8R6O - chains C and D of the 6 polymer chains in the assembly; structure by X-ray diffraction, 2.20 A resolution.

# Chain C
Name: Detyrosinated tubulin alpha-1B chain
Source organism: Bos taurus
UniProtKB: P81947 (TBA1B_BOVIN); residue numbers follow UniProt; this construct covers 1-451
Amino-acid sequence (451 residues; numbered 1 to 451; the number before each row is that of its first residue):
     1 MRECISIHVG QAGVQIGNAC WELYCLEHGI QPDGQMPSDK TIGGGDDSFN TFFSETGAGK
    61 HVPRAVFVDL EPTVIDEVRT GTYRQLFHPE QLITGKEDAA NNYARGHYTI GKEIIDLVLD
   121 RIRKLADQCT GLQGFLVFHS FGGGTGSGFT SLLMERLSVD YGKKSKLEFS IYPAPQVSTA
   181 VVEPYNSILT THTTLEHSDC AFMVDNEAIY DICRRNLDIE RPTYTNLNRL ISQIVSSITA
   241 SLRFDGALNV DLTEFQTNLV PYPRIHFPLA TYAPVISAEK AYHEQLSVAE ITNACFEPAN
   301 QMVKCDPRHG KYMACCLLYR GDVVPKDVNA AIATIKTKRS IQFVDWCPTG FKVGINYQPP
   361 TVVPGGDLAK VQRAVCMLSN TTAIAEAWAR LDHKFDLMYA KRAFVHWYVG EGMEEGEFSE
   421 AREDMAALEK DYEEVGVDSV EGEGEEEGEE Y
Unresolved in the structure: 441-451
Bound ions: Ca2+: Asp39, Thr41, Gly44, Glu55
Residues lining bound ligands:
  - GTP (guanosine-5'-triphosphate): Gly10, Gln11, Ala12, Gln15, Ile16, Asp69, Asp98, Ala99, Ala100, Asn101, Ser140, Gly142, Gly143, Gly144, Thr145, Gly146, Ile171, Pro173, Val177, Ser178, Thr179, Glu183, Asn206, Tyr224, Leu227, Asn228, Ile231
  - RME (N6-(4-methylpyridin-2-yl)-N2-(2-morpholinoethyl)-3-nitropyridine-2,6-diamine): Asn101, Thr179, Ala180, Val181
From the paper describing this entry:
  - binding site for RME: Thr179

# Chain D
Name: Tubulin beta-2B chain
Source organism: Bos taurus
UniProtKB: Q6B856 (TBB2B_BOVIN); the author numbering skips numbers that UniProt does not, so the offset changes along the chain: 1-42 = UniProt 1-42; 45-360 = UniProt 43-358; 369-455 = UniProt 359-445
Amino-acid sequence (445 residues; each row starts with the number of its first residue; note: 10 numbers in that range are skipped by the numbering (no residue carries them; nothing is unmodelled there)):
     1 MREIVHIQAG QCGNQIGAKF WEVISDEHGI DPTGSYHGDS DL
    45 QLERINVYYN EATGNKYVPR AILVDLEPGT MDSVRSGPFG QIFRPDNFVF GQSGAGNNWA
   105 KGHYTEGAEL VDSVLDVVRK ESESCDCLQG FQLTHSLGGG TGSGMGTLLI SKIREEYPDR
   165 IMNTFSVMPS PKVSDTVVEP YNATLSVHQL VENTDETYCI DNEALYDICF RTLKLTTPTY
   225 GDLNHLVSAT MSGVTTCLRF PGQLNADLRK LAVNMVPFPR LHFFMPGFAP LTSRGSQQYR
   285 ALTVPELTQQ MFDSKNMMAA CDPRHGRYLT VAAIFRGRMS MKEVDEQMLN VQNKNSSYFV
   345 EWIPNNVKTA VCDIPP
   369 RGLKMSATFI GNSTAIQELF KRISEQFTAM FRRKAFLHWY TGEGMDEMEF TEAESNMNDL
   429 VSEYQQYQDA TADEQGEFEE EEGEDEA
Unresolved in the structure: 277-285, 442-455
Bound ions: Mg2+: Gln11 (together with GDP)
Residues lining bound ligands:
  - GDP (guanosine-5'-diphosphate): Gly10, Gln11, Cys12, Gln15, Ile16, Ala99, Asn101, Ser140, Gly142, Gly143, Gly144, Thr145, Gly146, Val171, Pro173, Val177, Ser178, Glu183, Asn206, Leu209, Tyr224, Leu227, Asn228
  - RME (N6-(4-methylpyridin-2-yl)-N2-(2-morpholinoethyl)-3-nitropyridine-2,6-diamine): Tyr202, Val238, Cys241, Leu248, Ala250, Asp251, Lys254, Leu255, Asn258, Met259, Thr314, Val315, Ala316, Ile318, Asn349, Asn350, Val351, Lys352, Ile378
Curated features (UniProtKB/Swiss-Prot):
  - motif: Met1 to Ile4 (MREI motif)
  - binding site (GTP): Gln11, Glu71, Ser140, Gly144, Thr145, Gly146, Asn206, Asn228
  - binding site (Mg(2+)): Glu71
  - modified residue: Ser40 (Phosphoserine), Thr57 (Phosphothreonine), Lys60 (N6-acetyllysine), Ser174 (Phosphoserine), Thr287 (Phosphothreonine), Thr292 (Phosphothreonine), Arg320 (Omega-N-methylarginine), Glu448 (5-glutamyl polyglutamate)
  - cross-link (Glycyl lysine isopeptide (Lys-Gly)): Lys60 (interchain with G-Cter in ubiquitin), Lys326 (interchain with G-Cter in ubiquitin)
From the paper describing this entry:
  - binding site for RME: Tyr202, Gly237, Val238, Cys241, Asp251, Leu255, Met259, Ala316, Ile318, Lys352

# Chain C / chain D interface
Residue-residue contacts (50; chain C residue first):
  Lys96(C) - Asp130(D)  salt bridge
  Lys96(C) - Cys131(D)
  Glu97(C) - Arg2(D)  salt bridge
  Glu97(C) - Cys131(D)
  Glu97(C) - Arg164(D)  salt bridge
  Glu97(C) - Arg253(D)  salt bridge
  Asp98(C) - Lys254(D)  salt bridge
  Ala100(C) - Arg253(D)
  Ala100(C) - Lys254(D)
  Ala100(C) - Val257(D)
  Asn101(C) - Lys254(D)
  Asn101(C) - Asn258(D)  hydrogen bond
  Arg105(C) - Arg253(D)
  Ser178(C) - Asn349(D)  hydrogen bond
  Ser178(C) - Lys352(D)  hydrogen bond (backbone-side chain)
  Thr179(C) - Lys352(D)
  Ala180(C) - Asn258(D)
  Val181(C) - Asn258(D)  hydrogen bond (backbone-side chain)
  Val181(C) - Ile347(D)  hydrophobic
  Val181(C) - Pro348(D)
  Val181(C) - Asn349(D)
  Glu220(C) - Lys326(D)  salt bridge
  Arg221(C) - Gln247(D)
  Arg221(C) - Met325(D)  hydrogen bond
  Arg221(C) - Asp329(D)  salt bridge
  Leu397(C) - Glu345(D)
  Leu397(C) - Trp346(D)
  Leu397(C) - Pro348(D)  hydrophobic
  Leu397(C) - Ala440(D)  hydrophobic
  Met398(C) - Trp346(D)
  Met398(C) - Pro348(D)
  Lys401(C) - Phe262(D)
  Lys401(C) - Trp346(D)
  Lys401(C) - Ala438(D)
  Lys401(C) - Thr439(D)  hydrogen bond (side chain-backbone)
  Arg402(C) - Phe262(D)
  Ala403(C) - Pro261(D)
  Ala403(C) - Phe262(D)  hydrophobic
  Phe404(C) - Val257(D)
  Phe404(C) - Asn258(D)
  Phe404(C) - Val260(D)
  Phe404(C) - Pro261(D)  hydrogen bond (backbone-backbone)
  Phe404(C) - Ile347(D)  hydrophobic
  His406(C) - Val260(D)
  His406(C) - Pro261(D)  hydrogen bond (side chain-backbone)
  His406(C) - Phe262(D)
  His406(C) - Pro263(D)
  Trp407(C) - Ala256(D)  hydrogen bond (side chain-backbone)
  Trp407(C) - Val257(D)
  Trp407(C) - Val260(D)  hydrogen bond (side chain-backbone)
Also at the interface, not in a pair above, chain C (23 interface residues in all): Pro175, Val182, Lys394
Also at the interface, not in a pair above, chain D (30 interface residues in all): Asp251, Met259, Thr314, Asn350

# Overview
Chain C and chain D form an interface of 23 and 30 residues respectively; the contacts include 10 hydrogen
bonds and 7 salt bridges. Polar pairs include Lys96(C)-Asp130(D), Glu97(C)-Arg2(D) and Glu97(C)-Arg164(D).
Compound RME is bound between chain C and chain D. From the paper: a binding site for RME at Thr179(C) and
Tyr202(D) among others.
Chain C is Detyrosinated tubulin alpha-1B chain and chain D is Tubulin beta-2B chain, both from Bos taurus;
the structure, Tubulin-4AZA2996 complex, was determined by X-ray diffraction.
